PDB entry 5ICY | X-ray diffraction, 2.50 A resolution | chains A and B of the 3 polymer chains in the assembly

[Chain A]
Molecule: Cetuximab Fab light chain
Organism: Mus MUSCULUS, homo sapiens
Notes: antibody fragment or engineered binder
Sequence (213 residues; numbered 1 to 213; the number before each row is that of its first residue):
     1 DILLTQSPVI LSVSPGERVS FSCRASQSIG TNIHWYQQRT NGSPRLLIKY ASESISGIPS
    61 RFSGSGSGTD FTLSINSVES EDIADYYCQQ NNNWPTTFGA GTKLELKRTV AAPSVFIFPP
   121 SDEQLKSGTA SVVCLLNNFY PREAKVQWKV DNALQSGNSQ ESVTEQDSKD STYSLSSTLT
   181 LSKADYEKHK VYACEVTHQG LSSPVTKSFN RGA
Disordered / not traced: 213
Cystine bridges: C23-C88, C134-C194

[Chain B]
Molecule: Cetuximab Fab heavy chain
Organism: Mus MUSCULUS, homo sapiens
Notes: antibody fragment or engineered binder
Sequence (221 residues; row label = number of the first residue in the row):
     1 EVQLKQSGPG LVQPSQSLSI TCTVSGFSLT NYGVHWVRQS PGKGLEWLGV IWSGGNTDYN
    61 TPFTSRLSIN KDNSKSQVFF KMNSLQSNDT AIYYCARALT YYDYEFAYWG QGTLVTVSAA
   121 STKGPSVFPL APSSKSTSGG TAALGCLVKD YFPEPVTVSW NSGALTSGVH TFPAVLQSSG
   181 LYSLSSVVTV PSSSLGTQTY ICNVNHKPSN TKVDKRVEPK S
Disordered / not traced: 221
Modified / non-standard residues: E1 (pyroglutamic acid; PCA)
Cystine bridges: C22-C95, C146-C202

[How chain A and chain B interact]
Pairs across the interface (65; chain A residue first):
  H34(A) with E105(B)
  Y36(A) with Y104(B); E105(B); F106(B), hydrogen bond (side chain-backbone); W109(B), hydrophobic
  Q38(A) with Q39(B), hydrogen bond; Y94(B), hydrogen bond
  S43(A) with Y94(B); W109(B); G110(B), hydrogen bond (side chain-backbone); Q111(B)
  P44(A) with Y94(B); W109(B)
  L46(A) with F106(B); A107(B), hydrophobic
  K49(A) with L99(B)
  Y50(A) with D103(B), hydrogen bond; E105(B)
  Y87(A) with Q39(B), hydrogen bond; L45(B), hydrophobic
  Q89(A) with Y104(B), hydrogen bond (side chain-backbone); F106(B)
  N91(A) with Y104(B)
  W94(A) with W47(B); Y59(B); T61(B)
  P95(A) with W47(B), hydrophobic; N60(B)
  T96(A) with W47(B)
  F98(A) with L45(B), hydrophobic
  F116(A) with K135(B); S136(B); A143(B), hydrophobic
  I117(A) with K135(B), hydrogen bond (backbone-backbone)
  F118(A) with L130(B); A131(B); S136(B); A143(B)
  S121(A) with F128(B); P129(B)
  E123(A) with F128(B)
  Q124(A) with F128(B); L147(B); K149(B)
  S131(A) with L147(B); K149(B)
  L135(A) with F172(B), hydrophobic
  N137(A) with H170(B), hydrogen bond; T189(B)
  N138(A) with H170(B), hydrogen bond
  Q160(A) with V175(B); L176(B), hydrogen bond (side chain-backbone); Q177(B)
  E161(A) with V175(B)
  S162(A) with F172(B); P173(B), hydrogen bond (side chain-backbone); V175(B)
  V163(A) with P173(B)
  T164(A) with F172(B)
  S174(A) with H170(B), hydrogen bond; F172(B)
  L175(A) with F172(B)
  S176(A) with F172(B)
  S208(A) with K135(B)
  F209(A) with K135(B)
Interface residues without a listed pair, chain A (42 interface residues in all): G42, I55, P119, S127, T129, V133, D167
Interface residues without a listed pair, chain B (43 interface residues in all): V37, E46, G112, T137, S138, T141, L144, T171, S185, V187, K215

[In short]
The interface between chain A and chain B involves 42 residues on one side and 43 on the other; the contacts
include 13 hydrogen bonds. Among the polar pairs are Y36(A)-F106(B), Q38(A)-Q39(B) and Q38(A)-Y94(B).
Here chain A is Cetuximab Fab light chain and chain B is Cetuximab Fab heavy chain, both from Mus MUSCULUS,
homo sapiens. Entry 5ICY (Cetuximab Fab in complex with linear meditope) was determined by X-ray diffraction
(same publication as 5ESQ, 5HPM, 5HYQ, 5ICX, 5ICZ, 5ID0 and 5ID1).
